Entry 8E8M (electron microscopy, 3.13 A resolution); this record covers chains B and D of the 8 polymer chains in the assembly.

== Chain B ==
Name: DNA-directed RNA polymerase subunit alpha
From: Mycobacterium tuberculosis
Notes: EC 2.7.7.6
UniProt: A5U8D3 (RPOA_MYCTA); residue numbers follow UniProt; this construct covers 1-347
Sequence (347 residues; numbered 1 to 347; the number before each row is that of its first residue):
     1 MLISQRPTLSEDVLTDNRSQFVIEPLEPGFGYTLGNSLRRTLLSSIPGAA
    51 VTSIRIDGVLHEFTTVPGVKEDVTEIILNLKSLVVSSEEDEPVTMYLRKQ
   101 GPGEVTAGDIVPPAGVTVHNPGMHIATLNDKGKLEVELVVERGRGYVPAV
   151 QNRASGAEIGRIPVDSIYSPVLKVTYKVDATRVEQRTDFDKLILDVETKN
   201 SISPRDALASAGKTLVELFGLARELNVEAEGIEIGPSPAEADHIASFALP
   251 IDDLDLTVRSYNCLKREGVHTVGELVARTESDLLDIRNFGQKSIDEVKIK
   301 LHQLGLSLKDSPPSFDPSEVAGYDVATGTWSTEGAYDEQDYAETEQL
Unresolved in the structure: 238-347

== Chain D ==
Name: DNA-directed RNA polymerase subunit beta'
From: Mycobacterium tuberculosis
Notes: EC 2.7.7.6
UniProt: A0A045J9E2 (A0A045J9E2_MYCTX); residue numbers follow UniProt; this construct covers 1-1316
Sequence (1318 residues; row label = number of the first residue in the row; numbers below 1 keep their minus sign (Gly-1 is residue -1)):
    -1 GAMLDVNFFDELRIGLATAEDIRQWSYGEVKKPETINYRTLKPEKDGLFC
    49 EKIFGPTRDWECYCGKYKRVRFKGIICERCGVEVTRAKVRRERMGHIELA
    99 APVTHIWYFKGVPSRLGYLLDLAPKDLEKIIYFAAYVITSVDEEMRHNEL
   149 STLEAEMAVERKAVEDQRDGELEARAQKLEADLAELEAEGAKADARRKVR
   199 DGGEREMRQIRDRAQRELDRLEDIWSTFTKLAPKQLIVDENLYRELVDRY
   249 GEYFTGAMGAESIQKLIENFDIDAEAESLRDVIRNGKGQKKLRALKRLKV
   299 VAAFQQSGNSPMGMVLDAVPVIPPELRPMVQLDGGRFATSDLNDLYRRVI
   349 NRNNRLKRLIDLGAPEIIVNNEKRMLQESVDALFDNGRRGRPVTGPGNRP
   399 LKSLSDLLKGKQGRFRQNLLGKRVDYSGRSVIVVGPQLKLHQCGLPKLMA
   449 LELFKPFVMKRLVDLNHAQNIKSAKRMVERQRPQVWDVLEEVIAEHPVLL
   499 NRAPTLHRLGIQAFEPMLVEGKAIQLHPLVCEAFNADFDGDQMAVHLPLS
   549 AEAQAEARILMLSSNNILSPASGRPLAMPRLDMVTGLYYLTTEVPGDTGE
   599 YQPASGDHPETGVYSSPAEAIMAADRGVLSVRAKIKVRLTQLRPPVEIEA
   649 ELFGHSGWQPGDAWMAETTLGRVMFNELLPLGYPFVNKQMHKKVQAAIIN
   699 DLAERYPMIVVAQTVDKLKDAGFYWATRSGVTVSMADVLVPPRKKEILDH
   749 YEERADKVEKQFQRGALNHDERNEALVEIWKEATDEVGQALREHYPDDNP
   799 IITIVDSGATGNFTQTRTLAGMKGLVTNPKGEFIPRPVKSSFREGLTVLE
   849 YFINTHGARKGLADTALRTADSGYLTRRLVDVSQDVIVREHDCQTERGIV
   899 VELAERAPDGTLIRDPYIETSAYARTLGTDAVDEAGNVIVERGQDLGDPE
   949 IDALLAAGITQVKVRSVLTCATSTGVCATCYGRSMATGKLVDIGEAVGIV
   999 AAQSIGEPGTQLTMRTFHQGGVGEDITGGLPRVQELFEARVPRGKAPIAD
  1049 VTGRVRLEDGERFYKITIVPDDGGEEVVYDKISKRQRLRVFKHEDGSERV
  1099 LSDGDHVEVGQQLMEGSADPHEVLRVQGPREVQIHLVREVQEVYRAQGVS
  1149 IHDKHIEVIVRQMLRRVTIIDSGSTEFLPGSLIDRAEFEAENRRVVAEGG
  1199 EPAAGRPVLMGITKASLATDSWLSAASFQETTRVLTDAAINCRSDKLNGL
  1249 KENVIIGKLIPAGTGINRYRNIAVQPTEEARAAAYTIPSYEDQYYSPDFG
  1299 AATGAAVPLDDYGYSDYR
Unresolved in the structure: 1013-1022, 1091-1096, 1283-1316
Construct notes: expression tag (-1 to 0)
Metal / ion sites: Zn2+ site 1 near Cys60 (its only coordinating residue here); Mg2+: Asp535, Asp537, Asp539 (shared with 1 residue of chain R); Zn2+ site 2: Cys891, Cys968, Cys978

== Interface between chain B and chain D ==
Contacting residue pairs (35):
  Arg39(B) - Asp623(D)  salt bridge
  Arg40(B) - Asp623(D)  salt bridge
  His61(B) - Gly604(D)
  Phe63(B) - Gly604(D)
  Phe63(B) - Asp605(D)
  Thr74(B) - Val611(D)
  Glu75(B) - Arg636(D)  salt bridge
  Leu78(B) - Ser613(D)
  Leu78(B) - Arg636(D)  hydrogen bond (backbone-side chain)
  Leu78(B) - Met663(D)  hydrophobic
  Asn79(B) - Arg636(D)  hydrogen bond
  Lys81(B) - Val611(D)  hydrogen bond (side chain-backbone)
  Lys81(B) - Glu617(D)  salt bridge
  Tyr146(B) - Tyr612(D)
  Tyr146(B) - Glu617(D)
  Tyr146(B) - Ala621(D)  hydrophobic
  Tyr146(B) - Arg624(D)  hydrogen bond (backbone-side chain)
  Pro148(B) - Arg624(D)
  Pro148(B) - Val626(D)  hydrophobic
  Ile162(B) - Pro607(D)  hydrophobic
  Asp165(B) - Glu617(D)
  Ile167(B) - Glu617(D)
  Ile167(B) - Met620(D)  hydrophobic
  Ser169(B) - Met620(D)
  Leu172(B) - Ala616(D)
  Lys173(B) - Ile619(D)
  Val183(B) - Trp484(D)
  Val183(B) - Asp485(D)
  Val183(B) - Glu488(D)
  Gln185(B) - Lys445(D)
  Gln185(B) - Pro481(D)
  Gln185(B) - Trp484(D)
  Gln185(B) - Glu518(D)
  Arg186(B) - Glu518(D)
  Thr187(B) - Glu518(D)  hydrogen bond
Interface residues without a listed pair, chain B (26 interface residues in all): Leu43, Ser82, Val171, Arg182, Asp188
Interface residues without a listed pair, chain D (26 interface residues in all): Leu516, Val517, His606, Glu608

== In short ==
The chain B/chain D interface involves 26 residues from each chain, with 5 hydrogen bonds and 4 salt bridges.
Polar pairs include Arg39(B)-Asp623(D), Arg40(B)-Asp623(D) and Glu75(B)-Arg636(D). Asp535(D), Asp537(D) and
Asp539(D) form the Mg2+ site. Cys891(D), Cys968(D) and Cys978(D) coordinate Zn2+ site 2.
Chain B is DNA-directed RNA polymerase subunit alpha and chain D is DNA-directed RNA polymerase subunit beta',
both from Mycobacterium tuberculosis; the structure, Mycobacterium tuberculosis RNAP paused elongation
complex, was determined by electron microscopy together with 8E74, 8E79, 8E82 and 8E95 from the same study.
